6RH3 - chains A and B of the 8 polymer chains in the assembly; structure by electron microscopy, 3.60 A resolution.

# Chain A (and B)
Name: DNA-directed RNA polymerase subunit alpha
Source organism: Escherichia coli K-12
Notes: EC 2.7.7.6; chain B of this document is another copy of the same molecule, construct and numbering; everything in this record applies to it too
UniProtKB: P0A7Z4 (RPOA_ECOLI); numbering as in UniProt (aligned over 1-329)
Sequence (329 residues; numbered 1 to 329; the number before each row is that of its first residue):
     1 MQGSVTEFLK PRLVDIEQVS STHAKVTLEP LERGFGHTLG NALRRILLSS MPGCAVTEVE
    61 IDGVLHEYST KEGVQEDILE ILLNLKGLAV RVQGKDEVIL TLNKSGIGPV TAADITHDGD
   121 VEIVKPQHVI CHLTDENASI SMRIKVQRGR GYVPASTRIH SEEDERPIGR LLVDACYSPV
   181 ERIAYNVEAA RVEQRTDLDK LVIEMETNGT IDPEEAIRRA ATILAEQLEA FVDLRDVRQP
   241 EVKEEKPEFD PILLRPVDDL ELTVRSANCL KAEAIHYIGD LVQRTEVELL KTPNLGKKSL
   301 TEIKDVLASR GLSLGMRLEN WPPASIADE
Disordered / not traced: 1-6, 235-329 (chain B: 1-3, 233-329)
Curated features (UniProtKB/Swiss-Prot):
  - region: Glu-162 to Glu-165 (Required for interaction with Crp at class II promoters)
  - modified residue: Arg-265 (ADP-ribosylarginine), Lys-297 (N6-acetyllysine), Lys-298 (N6-acetyllysine)
  - mutagenesis: Arg-45 (R45C: In rpoA112; temperature-sensitive, blocks RNA polymerase assembly), Glu-162 to Glu-165 (5-fold decrease in CRP-class II promoter-dependent transcription), Glu-165 (E165K: 5-fold decrease in CRP-class II promoter-dependent transcription), Arg-191 (R191C: In rpoA101; temperature-sensitive)

# How chain A and chain B interact
Residue-residue contacts (52; chain A residue first):
  Glu-7(A) / Arg-150(B)
  Phe-8(A) / Ile-223(B)  hydrophobic
  Phe-8(A) / Gln-227(B)
  Leu-9(A) / Gln-227(B)  hydrogen bond (backbone-side chain)
  Lys-10(A) / Glu-226(B)
  Pro-11(A) / Gln-227(B)
  Pro-11(A) / Ala-230(B)
  Leu-13(A) / Phe-231(B)  hydrophobic
  Leu-28(A) / Phe-231(B)  hydrophobic
  Phe-35(A) / Ser-50(B)
  Phe-35(A) / Ile-223(B)  hydrophobic
  Phe-35(A) / Gln-227(B)
  Thr-38(A) / Arg-45(B)  hydrogen bond
  Leu-39(A) / Leu-228(B)  hydrophobic
  Asn-41(A) / Asn-41(B)
  Ala-42(A) / Thr-38(B)
  Arg-45(A) / Gly-34(B)  hydrogen bond (side chain-backbone)
  Arg-45(A) / Thr-38(B)
  Ile-46(A) / Phe-35(B)  hydrophobic
  Ser-50(A) / Phe-8(B)
  Pro-52(A) / Val-5(B)  hydrophobic
  Gly-149(A) / Val-5(B)
  Arg-150(A) / Val-5(B)  hydrogen bond (side chain-backbone)
  Arg-150(A) / Glu-7(B)
  Arg-150(A) / Phe-8(B)
  Arg-218(A) / Phe-231(B)  hydrogen bond (side chain-backbone)
  Arg-218(A) / Val-232(B)
  Ala-221(A) / Phe-231(B)  hydrophobic
  Ala-221(A) / Val-232(B)  hydrophobic
  Thr-222(A) / Val-232(B)
  Ile-223(A) / Phe-8(B)  hydrophobic
  Leu-224(A) / Leu-228(B)  hydrophobic
  Glu-226(A) / Lys-10(B)  salt bridge
  Gln-227(A) / Phe-8(B)
  Gln-227(A) / Leu-9(B)  hydrogen bond (side chain-backbone)
  Gln-227(A) / Phe-35(B)
  Leu-228(A) / Leu-39(B)  hydrophobic
  Leu-228(A) / Ala-221(B)
  Leu-228(A) / Leu-224(B)  hydrophobic
  Ala-230(A) / Pro-11(B)  hydrophobic
  Phe-231(A) / Leu-28(B)  hydrophobic
  Phe-231(A) / Leu-39(B)  hydrophobic
  Phe-231(A) / Leu-201(B)  hydrophobic
  Phe-231(A) / Ile-217(B)  hydrophobic
  Phe-231(A) / Ala-221(B)  hydrophobic
  Val-232(A) / Arg-218(B)
  Val-232(A) / Ala-221(B)
  Val-232(A) / Thr-222(B)
  Asp-233(A) / Arg-218(B)
  Leu-234(A) / Val-14(B)  hydrophobic
  Leu-234(A) / Glu-214(B)
  Leu-234(A) / Arg-218(B)
Other interface residues (no listed pair), chain A (36 interface residues in all): Arg-12, Leu-31, Gly-34, Ser-49, Arg-219
Other interface residues (no listed pair), chain B (36 interface residues in all): Thr-6, His-37, Ala-42, Leu-43, Ile-46, Ala-225

# Overview
The chain A/chain B interface involves 36 residues from each chain, with 6 hydrogen bonds and 1 salt bridge.
Among the polar pairs are Glu-226(A)/Lys-10(B), Leu-9(A)/Gln-227(B) and Thr-38(A)/Arg-45(B). From UniProt: 6
mutagenesis sites on chain A.
Chain A and chain B are both DNA-directed RNA polymerase subunit alpha (Escherichia coli K-12); the structure,
Cryo-EM structure of E. coli RNA polymerase elongation complex bound to CTP substrate, was determined by
electron microscopy (same publication as 6RI7, 6RI9, 6RIN and 6RIP).
